PDB entry 4XQ5 | X-ray diffraction, 2.59 A resolution | chains C and D of the 6 polymer chains in the assembly

== Chain C ==
Molecule: Hemagglutinin HA1 chain
Organism: Influenza A virus
UniProt: A0A059T4A1 (A0A059T4A1_9INFA); the construct lacks a stretch of the UniProt sequence and is renumbered around it, so the offset changes along the chain: 11-129 = UniProt 18-136; 130-158 = UniProt 138-166; 159-263 = UniProt 169-273; 265-276 = UniProt 274-285; 1 more segments
Amino-acid sequence (323 residues; numbered 7 to 326 plus 4 insertion-coded residues; 1 number in that range is skipped by the numbering (no residue carries it; nothing is unmodelled there); the number before each row is that of its first residue; a row labelled like 158A-158B holds insertion residues (158A, then the next letters in order)):
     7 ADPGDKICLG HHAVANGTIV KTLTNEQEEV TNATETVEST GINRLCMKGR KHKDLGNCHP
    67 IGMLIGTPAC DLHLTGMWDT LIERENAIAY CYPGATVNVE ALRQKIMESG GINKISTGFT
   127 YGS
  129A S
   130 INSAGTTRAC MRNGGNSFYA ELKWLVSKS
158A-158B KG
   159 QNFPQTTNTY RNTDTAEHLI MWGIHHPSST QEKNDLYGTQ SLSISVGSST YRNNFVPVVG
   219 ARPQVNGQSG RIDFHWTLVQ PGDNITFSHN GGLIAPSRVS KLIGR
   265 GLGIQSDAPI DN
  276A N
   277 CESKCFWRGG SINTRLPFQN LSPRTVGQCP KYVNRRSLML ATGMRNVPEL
Unresolved in the structure: 7-10
Sequence notes: expression tag (7-10)
Disulfides: Cys52-Cys277, Cys64-Cys76, Cys97-Cys139, Cys281-Cys305
Glycans and other covalent adducts: N-acetylglucosamine (NAG) linked to Asn38, Asn242
Reported in the primary citation:
  - post-translational modification sites: Asn242
  - mutagenesis - Q226L: decreased binding to alpha2-3 sialosides
  - mutagenesis - Q226L: increased binding to human-type alpha2-6 receptors
  - mutagenesis - Q226L/G228S: increased binding to PAA-linked 6'-SLNLN
  - mutagenesis - Q226L/G228S: decreased binding to glycan array
  - mutagenesis - G225D: decreased binding to alpha2-3-sialylated glycans

== Chain D ==
Molecule: Hemagglutinin HA2 chain
Organism: Influenza A virus
UniProt: A0A059T4A1 (A0A059T4A1_9INFA); residues 2-174 here correspond to UniProt positions 342-514 (UniProt number = residue number + 340)
Amino-acid sequence (180 residues; row label = number of the first residue in the row):
     2 LFGAIAGFLE NGWEGMVDGW YGFRHQNAQG TGQAADYKST QAAIDQITGK LNRLVEKTNT
    62 EFESIESEFS EIEHQIGNVI NWTKDSITDI WTYQAELLVA MENQHTIDMA DSEMLNLYER
   122 VRKQLRQNAE EDGKGCFEIY HACDDSCMES IRNNTYDHSQ YREEALLNRL NINSGRLVPR
Unresolved in the structure: 59-60, 173-181
Sequence notes: expression tag (175-181)
Disulfides: Cys144-Cys148

== How chain C and chain D interact ==
Inter-chain disulfides: Cys14(C)-Cys137(D)
Contacting residue pairs (137):
  Asp11(C) - Gln27(D)
  Asp11(C) - Asn28(D)
  Asp11(C) - Ala29(D)
  Asp11(C) - Glu139(D)
  Asp11(C) - Ile140(D)  hydrogen bond (backbone-backbone)
  Asp11(C) - His142(D)
  Asp11(C) - Ala143(D)
  Asp11(C) - Cys144(D)  hydrogen bond (side chain-backbone)
  Lys12(C) - His26(D)
  Lys12(C) - Gln27(D)  hydrogen bond (backbone-backbone)
  Lys12(C) - Phe138(D)
  Lys12(C) - Ile140(D)
  Lys12(C) - Met149(D)
  Ile13(C) - Arg25(D)
  Ile13(C) - Cys137(D)
  Ile13(C) - Phe138(D)  hydrogen bond (backbone-backbone)
  Ile13(C) - Ile140(D)  hydrophobic
  Ile13(C) - Ile152(D)  hydrophobic
  Cys14(C) - Trp14(D)
  Cys14(C) - Gly23(D)
  Cys14(C) - Phe24(D)
  Cys14(C) - Arg25(D)  hydrogen bond (backbone-backbone)
  Cys14(C) - Gly136(D)
  Cys14(C) - Cys137(D)  disulfide
  Leu15(C) - Leu10(D)
  Leu15(C) - Trp14(D)
  Leu15(C) - Gly23(D)
  Leu15(C) - Phe24(D)  hydrophobic
  Leu15(C) - Leu118(D)  hydrophobic
  Leu15(C) - Tyr119(D)  hydrophobic
  Leu15(C) - Gly136(D)  hydrogen bond (backbone-backbone)
  Leu15(C) - Phe138(D)  hydrophobic
  Gly16(C) - Trp14(D)
  Gly16(C) - Met17(D)
  Gly16(C) - Tyr22(D)
  Gly16(C) - Gly23(D)  hydrogen bond (backbone-backbone)
  Gly16(C) - Met115(D)
  His17(C) - Ile6(D)
  His17(C) - Leu10(D)
  His17(C) - Asn12(D)
  His17(C) - Gly13(D)
  His17(C) - Trp14(D)  hydrogen bond (backbone-backbone)
  His17(C) - Met17(D)
  His17(C) - Trp21(D)
  His17(C) - Met115(D)
  His18(C) - Trp14(D)
  His18(C) - Met17(D)
  His18(C) - Gly20(D)
  His18(C) - Trp21(D)  hydrogen bond (backbone-backbone)
  Ala19(C) - Gly13(D)
  Ala19(C) - Trp14(D)  hydrogen bond (backbone-backbone)
  Ala19(C) - Glu15(D)
  Val20(C) - Glu15(D)
  Ala21(C) - Glu15(D)
  Val26(C) - Asn104(D)
  Lys27(C) - Val100(D)
  Lys27(C) - Ala101(D)
  Lys27(C) - Asn104(D)  hydrogen bond (backbone-side chain)
  Thr28(C) - Ala101(D)
  Thr28(C) - Gln105(D)  hydrogen bond
  Leu29(C) - Ala101(D)
  Leu29(C) - Met102(D)  hydrophobic
  Leu29(C) - Gln105(D)
  Thr30(C) - Gln105(D)  hydrogen bond
  Glu34(C) - Ile108(D)
  Val36(C) - Ile108(D)  hydrophobic
  Thr40(C) - Leu52(D)
  Thr42(C) - Leu55(D)
  Thr42(C) - Val100(D)
  Glu89(C) - Phe70(D)
  Arg90(C) - Phe70(D)
  Glu91(C) - Phe70(D)
  Glu106(C) - Ser68(D)
  Arg109(C) - Ser68(D)
  Glu114(C) - Glu64(D)
  Arg263(C) - Glu64(D)  salt bridge
  Gly265(C) - Glu64(D)
  Leu266(C) - Glu62(D)
  Gln269(C) - Ser65(D)
  Gln269(C) - Ser68(D)  hydrogen bond
  Gln269(C) - Glu69(D)
  Gln269(C) - Phe70(D)
  Ser270(C) - Phe70(D)
  Arg284(C) - Glu69(D)
  Arg284(C) - Phe70(D)
  Arg291(C) - Val56(D)  hydrogen bond (side chain-backbone)
  Pro293(C) - Leu55(D)
  Phe294(C) - Ala96(D)  hydrophobic
  Arg300(C) - Glu67(D)
  Arg300(C) - Glu69(D)  salt bridge
  Arg300(C) - Lys85(D)
  Val302(C) - Phe63(D)
  Val302(C) - Glu64(D)
  Val302(C) - Ser65(D)
  Gly303(C) - Thr61(D)
  Gly303(C) - Glu62(D)
  Gly303(C) - Phe63(D)  hydrogen bond (backbone-backbone)
  Gln304(C) - Lys58(D)  hydrogen bond (backbone-side chain)
  Gln304(C) - Thr61(D)
  Gln304(C) - Glu62(D)  hydrogen bond
  Cys305(C) - Lys58(D)
  Pro306(C) - Lys58(D)
  Lys307(C) - Phe63(D)
  Lys307(C) - Trp92(D)
  Tyr308(C) - Thr89(D)
  Tyr308(C) - Trp92(D)
  Val309(C) - Trp92(D)
  Val309(C) - Thr93(D)
  Asn310(C) - Thr89(D)
  Asn310(C) - Thr93(D)  hydrogen bond (backbone-side chain)
  Arg311(C) - Thr93(D)
  Arg311(C) - Glu97(D)  salt bridge
  Leu314(C) - Ala96(D)  hydrophobic
  Leu314(C) - Glu97(D)
  Met315(C) - Val100(D)
  Met315(C) - Asn104(D)  hydrogen bond (backbone-side chain)
  Leu316(C) - Leu55(D)  hydrophobic
  Leu316(C) - Asn104(D)
  Ala317(C) - Asn104(D)  hydrogen bond (backbone-side chain)
  Ala317(C) - Thr107(D)
  Thr318(C) - Trp21(D)
  Thr318(C) - Ile48(D)
  Gly319(C) - Trp21(D)
  Gly319(C) - Thr107(D)
  Met320(C) - Trp21(D)  hydrophobic
  Met320(C) - Tyr22(D)  hydrophobic
  Met320(C) - Ala111(D)  hydrophobic
  Arg321(C) - Leu2(D)
  Arg321(C) - Ala7(D)
  Arg321(C) - Ile108(D)
  Val323(C) - Ala7(D)  hydrophobic
  Val323(C) - Glu11(D)
  Val323(C) - Asn12(D)
  Val323(C) - Gly13(D)  hydrogen bond (backbone-backbone)
  Pro324(C) - Asn12(D)
  Glu325(C) - Asn12(D)
  Glu325(C) - Gly13(D)
Interface residues without a listed pair, chain C (60 interface residues in all): Gln110, Asp271, Leu326
Interface residues without a listed pair, chain D (67 interface residues in all): Ser71, Leu99, Glu103, Asp109, Val122, Leu126

== In short ==
Chain C and chain D form an interface of 60 and 67 residues respectively, with 1 disulfide bond, 22 hydrogen
bonds and 3 salt bridges. Polar contacts include Arg263(C)-Glu64(D), Arg300(C)-Glu69(D) and
Arg311(C)-Glu97(D). The paper reports that Q226L of chain C reduces binding to alpha2-3 sialosides; a
modification site at Asn242(C); 3 substitutions were tested in all.
Here chain C is Hemagglutinin HA1 chain and chain D is Hemagglutinin HA2 chain, both from Influenza A virus.
Entry 4XQ5 (Human-infecting H10N8 influenza virus retains strong preference for avian-type receptors) was
determined by X-ray diffraction (same publication as 4XQO and 4XQU).
